Entry 9IC3 (electron microscopy, 2.96 A resolution); this record covers chains A and C of the 5 polymer chains in the assembly.

[Chain A]
Protein: DNA polymerase subunit gamma-1
From: Homo sapiens
Notes: EC 2.7.7.7, 3.1.11.-, 4.2.99.-
Reference sequence: P54098 (DPOG1_HUMAN); numbering as in UniProt (aligned over 26-1239)
Sequence (1221 residues; each row starts with the number of its first residue):
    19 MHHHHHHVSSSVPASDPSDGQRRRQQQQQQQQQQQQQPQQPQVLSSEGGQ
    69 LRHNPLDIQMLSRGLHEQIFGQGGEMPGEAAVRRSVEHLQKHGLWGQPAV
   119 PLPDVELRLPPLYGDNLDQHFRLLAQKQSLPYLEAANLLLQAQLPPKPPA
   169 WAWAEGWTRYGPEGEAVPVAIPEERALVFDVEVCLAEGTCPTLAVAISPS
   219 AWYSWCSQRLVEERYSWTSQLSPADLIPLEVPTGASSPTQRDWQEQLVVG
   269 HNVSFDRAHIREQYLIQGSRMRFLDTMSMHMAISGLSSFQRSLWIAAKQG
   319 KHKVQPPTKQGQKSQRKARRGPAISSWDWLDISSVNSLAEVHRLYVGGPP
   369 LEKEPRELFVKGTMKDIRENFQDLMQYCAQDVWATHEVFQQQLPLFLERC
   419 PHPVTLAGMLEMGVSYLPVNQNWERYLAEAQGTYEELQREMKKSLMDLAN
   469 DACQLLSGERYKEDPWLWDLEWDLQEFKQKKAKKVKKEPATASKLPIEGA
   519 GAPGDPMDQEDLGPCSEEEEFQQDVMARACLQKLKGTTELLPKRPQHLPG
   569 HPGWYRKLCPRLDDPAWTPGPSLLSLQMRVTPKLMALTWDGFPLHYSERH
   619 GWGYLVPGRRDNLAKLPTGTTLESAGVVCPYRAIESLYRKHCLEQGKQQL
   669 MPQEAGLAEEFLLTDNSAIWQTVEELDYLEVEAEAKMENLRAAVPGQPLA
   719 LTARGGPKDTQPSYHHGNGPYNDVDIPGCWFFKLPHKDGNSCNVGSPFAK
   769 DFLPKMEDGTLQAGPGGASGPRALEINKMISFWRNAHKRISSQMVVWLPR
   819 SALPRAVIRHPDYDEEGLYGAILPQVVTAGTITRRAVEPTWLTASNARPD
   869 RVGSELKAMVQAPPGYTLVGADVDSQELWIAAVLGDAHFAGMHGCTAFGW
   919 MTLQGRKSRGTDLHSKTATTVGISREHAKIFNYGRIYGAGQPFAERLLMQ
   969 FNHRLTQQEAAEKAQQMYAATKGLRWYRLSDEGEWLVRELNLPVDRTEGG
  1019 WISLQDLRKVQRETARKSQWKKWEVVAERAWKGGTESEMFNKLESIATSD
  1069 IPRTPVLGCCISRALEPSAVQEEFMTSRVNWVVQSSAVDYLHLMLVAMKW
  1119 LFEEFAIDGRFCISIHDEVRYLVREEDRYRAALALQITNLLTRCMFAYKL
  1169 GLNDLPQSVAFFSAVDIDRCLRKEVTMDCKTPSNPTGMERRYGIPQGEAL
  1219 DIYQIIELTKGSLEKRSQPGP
Not modelled in the structure: 19-69, 251-261, 314-346, 499-529, 625-735, 774-778, 994-1048, 1234-1239
Construct notes: initiating methionine (19); expression tag (20-25)
Metal / ion sites: Ca2+ site 1: Asp198, His269; Ca2+ site 2: Asp198, Glu200, Asp399 (shared with 1 residue of chain P); Ca2+ site 3: Asp890, Val891, Asp1135 (together with 2'-deoxycytidine-5'-triphosphate)
Small-molecule neighbours: 2'-deoxycytidine-5'-triphosphate (DCP): Arg853, Asp890, Val891, Ser893, Gln894, Glu895, Lys925, His932, Arg943, Lys947, Ile948, Tyr951, Gly952, Tyr955, His1134, Asp1135
UniProt features mapped onto this chain:
  - region: Gln43 to Gln55 (Does not contribute to polymerase and exonuclease enzymatic activities), Thr858 to Asn864 (Trigger loop)
  - motif: Val196 to Glu200 (Exo I), Val267 to Arg275 (Exo II), Tyr395 to Thr403 (Exo III), Val887 to Leu896 (Pol A), Arg943 to Gly958 (Pol B), His1134 to Val1141 (Pol C)
  - active site: Asp198 (Exonuclease activity)
  - binding site (DNA): Ser306, Ser593, Lys806, Thr849, Thr1094, Ser1095
  - binding site (RNA): Arg579, His754, Gly763, Lys768, Ser863, Arg869
  - binding site (a 2'-deoxyribonucleoside 5'-triphosphate): Asp890, Val891, Ser893, Glu895, Arg943, Lys947, Tyr951, Asp1135
  - binding site (Mg(2+)): Asp890, Val891, Asp1135
  - site (Critical for replication fidelity and mismatch recognition): Arg853, Gln1102
  - natural variant: Gln55 (Q55QQ; Q55QQQ), Arg227 (R227W: In PEOB1 and MTDPS4B), Arg232 (R232G: In MTDPS4A; R232H: In LS), Leu244 (L244P: In MTDPS4A), Thr251 (T251I: In PEOB1, MTDPS4A and MTDPS4B), Gly268 (G268A: In PEOB1), Arg275 (R275Q: Found in a patient with epileptic encephalopathy, developmental delay and moderate intellectual disability; uncertain significance), His277 (H277L: In PEOB1; uncertain significance), Gly303 (G303R: In MTDPS4A), Leu304 (L304R: In PEOB1 and SANDO; L304SANDO: In PEOB1), Ser305 (S305R: In MTDPS4A), Gln308 (Q308H: In PEOB1), 51 further natural variant entries in UniProt
  - mutagenesis: Asp198 (D198A: Abolishes exonuclease activity; when associated with A-200. Decreases polymerase exonucleolytic proofreading by 30-fold for the T:G mismatch and by 14-fold for the A:A mismatch ...), Glu200 (E200A: Abolishes exonuclease activity; when associated with A-198. Decreases polymerase exonucleolytic proofreading by 30-fold for the T:G mismatch and by 14-fold for the A:A mismatch ...), Asp274 (D274A: Unable to idle at the 5'-end of the nascent DNA strand. Continues DNA synthesis into double-stranded DNA past the 5'-end creating a flap structure that cannot be ligated), Lys498 (K498C: Decreases processive DNA synthesis), Lys499 (K499C: Decreases processive DNA synthesis), Lys501 (K501C: Decreases processive DNA synthesis), Val543 to Leu558 (Markedly decreases the stimulation by POLG2, resulting in impaired processive DNA synthesis), Leu549 (L549N: Decreases processive DNA synthesis), Leu552 (L552N: Decreases processive DNA synthesis), Lys553 (K553N: Decreases processive DNA synthesis), Arg853 (R853A: Abolishes primer DNA extention in the presence of dNTPs. Impairs intrinsic polymerase processivity. Enhances exonuclease activity leading to primer DNA degradation), Asp890 (D890N: Abolishes DNA polymerase activity), 1 further mutagenesis entry in UniProt
What the authors report for this chain:
  - disease-associated variants - A467T, W748S/E1143G, G848S: decreased catalytic activity

[Chain C]
Protein: DNA polymerase subunit gamma-2
From: Mus musculus
Reference sequence: Q9QZM2 (DPOG2_MOUSE); residue numbers follow UniProt; this construct covers 17-459
Sequence (450 residues; numbered 16 to 465; the number before each row is that of its first residue):
    16 MWLSGYAGPADGTQQPDAPEHAVAREALVDLCRRRHFFSGTPQQLSTAAL
    66 LSGCHARFGPLGVELRKNLASQWWSSMVVFREQVFAVDSLHQEPGSSQPR
   116 DSAFRLVSPESIREILQDREPSKEQLVAFLENLLKTSGKLRATLLHGALE
   166 HYVNCLDLVNRKLPFGLAQIGVCFHPVSNSNQTPSSVTRVGEKTEASLVW
   216 FTPTRTSSQWLDFWLRHRLLWWRKFAMSPSNFSSADCQDELGRKGSKLYY
   266 SFPWGKEPIETLWNLGDQELLHTYPGNVSTIQGRDGRKNVVPCVLSVSGD
   316 VDLGTLAYLYDSFQLAENSFARKKSLQRKVLKLHPCLAPIKVALDVGKGP
   366 TVELRQVCQGLLNELLENGISVWPGYSETVHSSLEQLHSKYDEMSVLFSV
   416 LVTETTLENGLIQLRSRDTTMKEMMHISKLRDFLVKYLASASNVHHHHHH
Not modelled in the structure: 16-41, 55-71, 127-144, 193-203, 297-299, 329-344, 364-365, 396-397, 458-465
Construct notes: initiating methionine (16); expression tag (460-465)

[Interface between chain A and chain C]
Contacting residue pairs - 13 pairs, chain A then chain C:
  Leu530(A) with Arg220(C); Thr221(C); Asp300(C); Gly301(C)
  Gly531(A) with Trp225(C)
  Pro532(A) with Gln224(C); Phe228(C), hydrophobic
  Cys533(A) with Arg231(C), hydrogen bond (backbone-side chain)
  Ser534(A) with Arg231(C)
  Glu535(A) with Arg231(C), salt bridge; His232(C), salt bridge; Leu235(C)
  Glu538(A) with His232(C), salt bridge
Also at the interface, not in a pair above, chain C (11 interface residues in all): Arg96

[Overview]
Chain A and chain C form an interface of 7 and 11 residues respectively, with 1 hydrogen bond and 3 salt
bridges. Polar pairs include Glu535(A)-Arg231(C), Glu535(A)-His232(C) and Glu538(A)-His232(C). Bound to chain
A: 2'-deoxycytidine-5'-triphosphate. From the paper: A467T, W748S/E1143G and G848S of chain A reduce catalytic
activity.
Here chain A is DNA polymerase subunit gamma-1 (Homo sapiens) and chain C is DNA polymerase subunit gamma-2
(Mus musculus). Entry 9IC3 (Chimeric mitochondrial DNA polymerase gamma ternary complex (hAmB) in mouse-like
error-editing conformer (composite)) was determined by electron microscopy (same publication as 9G74, 9G75,
9G77, 9IBX, 9IBZ, 9IC0 and 9IC1).
